Entry 4LFB (X-ray diffraction, 3.01 A resolution); this record covers chains A and D of the 21 polymer chains in the assembly.

Chain A:
Molecule: 16S rRNA
From: Thermus thermophilus
Sequence (1522 nucleotides; numbered 0 to 1544 plus 19 insertion-coded residues; 42 numbers in that range are skipped by the numbering (no residue carries them; nothing is unmodelled there); the number before each row is that of its first residue; a row labelled like 190A-190L holds insertion residues (190A, then the next letters in order); numbering starts at 0):
     0 UUUGUUGGAG AGUUUGAUCC UGGCUCAGGG UGAACGCUGG CGGCGUGCCU AAGACAUGCA
    60 AGUCGUGCGG G
    73 CCGCGGGGUU UU
    88 ACUCCG
    95 UGGUC
   101 AGCGGCGGAC GGGUGAGUAA CGCGUGGGU
  129A G
   130 ACCUACCCGG AAGAGGGGGA CAACCCGGGG AAACUCGGGC UAAUCCCCCA UGUGGACCCG
   190 C
190A-190L CCCUUGGGGUGU
   191 GUCCAAAGGG CUUU
   216 GCCCGCUUCC GGAUGGGCCC GCGUCCCAUC AGCUAGUUGG UGGGGUAAUG GCCCACCAAG
   276 GCGACGACGG GUAGCCGGUC UGAGAGGAUG GCCGGCCACA GGGGCACUGA GACACGGGCC
   336 CCACUCCUAC GGGAGGCAGC AGUUAGGAAU CUUCCGCAAU GGGCGCAAGC CUGACGGAGC
   396 GACGCCGCUU GGAGGAAGAA GCCCUUCGGG GUGUAAACUC CUGAA
   442 CCCGGGACGA AACCCCCGAC GA
   474 GGGGACUGAC GGUACCGGG
   494 GUAAUAGCGC CGGCCAACUC CGUGCCAGCA GCCGCGGUAA UACGGAGGGC GCGAGCGUUA
   554 CCCGGAUUCA CUGGGCGUAA AGGGCGUGUA GGCGGCCUGG GGCGUCCCAU GUGAAAGACC
   614 ACGGCUCAAC CGUGGGGGAG CGUGGGAUAC GCUCAGGCUA GACGGUGGGA GAGGGUGGUG
   674 GAAUUCCCGG AGUAGCGGUG AAAUGCGCAG AUACCGGGAG GAACGCCGAU GGCGAAGGCA
   734 GCCACCUGGU CCACCCGUGA CGCUGAGGCG CGAAAGCGUG GGGAGCAAAC CGGAUUAGAU
   794 ACCCGGGUAG UCCACGCCCU AAACGAUGCG CGCUAGGUCU CUGGGUCU
   848 CCUGGGGGCC GAAGCUAACG CGUUAAGCGC GCCGCCUGGG GAGUACGGCC GCAAGGCUGA
   908 AACUCAAAGG AAUUGACGGG GGCCCGCACA AGCGGUGGAG CAUGUGGUUU AAUUCGAAGX
   968 AACGCGAAGA ACCUUACCAG GCCUUGACAU GCUAGG
 1003A G
  1004 AACCCGGGUG AAAGCCUGGG GUGCCCC
1030A-1030D GCGA
  1031 GGGGAGCCCU AGCACAGGUG CUGCAUGGCC GUCGUCAGCU CGUGCCGUGA GGUGUUGGGU
  1091 UAAGUCCCGC AACGAGCGCA ACCCCCGCCG UUAGUUGCCA GCGGUUCGGC CGGGCACUCU
  1151 AACGGGACUG CCCGCGAAA
  1171 GCGGGAGGAA GGAGGGGACG ACGUCUGGUC AGCAUGGCCC UUACGGCCUG GGCGACACAC
  1231 GUGCUACAAU GCCCACUACA AAGCGAUGCC ACCCGGCAAC GGGGAGCUAA UCGCAAAAAG
  1291 GUGGGCCCAG UUCGGAUUGG GGUCUGCAAC CCGACCCCAU GAAGCCGGAA UCGCUAGUAA
  1351 UCGCGGAUCA G
 1361A C
  1362 CAUGCCGCGG UGAAUACGUU CCCGGGCCUU GUACACACXG CCXGUXACGC CAUGGGAGCG
  1422 GGCUCUACCC GAAGUCGCCG GG
  1446 AGCCUACGGG
  1459 CAGGCGCCGA GGGUAGGGCC CGUGACUGGG GCGAAGUCGU AACAAGGUAG CUGUACCGGA
  1519 AGGUGCGGCU GGAUCCACUC CUUUCU
Disordered / not traced: 0-4, 1534-1538
Construct notes: conflict C1534 (A2157 in M26923.1), A1535 (C2158 in M26923.1)
Modified positions: PSU (pseudouridine-5'-monophosphate) at position 516, 7MG (7N-methyl-8-hydroguanosine-5'-monophosphate) at position 527, M2G (N2-dimethylguanosine-5'-monophosphate) at position 966, 5MC (5-methylcytidine-5'-monophosphate) at position 967, 2MG (2N-methylguanosine-5'-monophosphate) at position 1207, 5MC (5-methylcytidine-5'-monophosphate) at position 1400, 4OC (4n,o2'-methylcytidine-5'-monophosphate) at position 1402, 5MC (5-methylcytidine-5'-monophosphate) at position 1404, 5MC (5-methylcytidine-5'-monophosphate) at position 1407, UR3 (3-methyluridine-5'-monophoshate) at position 1498, MA6 (6N-dimethyladenosine-5'-monophoshate) at position 1518, MA6 (6N-dimethyladenosine-5'-monophoshate) at position 1519, PSU (pseudouridine-5'-monophosphate) at position 1540, PSU (pseudouridine-5'-monophosphate) at position 1541
Metal / ion sites: Mg2+ site 1 near G9 (its only coordinating residue here); Mg2+ site 2: U12, G22; Mg2+ site 3: U12, C526, A914; K+ site 1 near U14 (its only coordinating residue here); Mg2+ site 4 near G21 (its only coordinating residue here); Mg2+ site 5 near G29 (its only coordinating residue here); Mg2+ site 6: G46, G394 (together with neomycin); Mg2+ site 7 near C48 (its only coordinating residue here); Mg2+ site 8 near A53 (its only coordinating residue here); Mg2+ site 9: G61, U62, G105; Mg2+ site 10: G70, U98; Mg2+ site 11 near U83 (its only coordinating residue here); 86 more Mg2+ sites not listed; 8 more K+ sites not listed
Residues lining bound ligands:
  - neomycin (NMY), molecule 1: U45, G46, G112, G113, C307, C308, G309, C355, A356, A389, C390, G391, G392, A393
  - neomycin (NMY), molecule 2: C58, A59, G371, C372, C386, U387, G388
  - neomycin (NMY), molecule 3: G1405, U1406, 5MC_1407, A1408, C1409, G1489, C1490, G1491, A1492, A1493, G1494, U1495, C1496

Chain D:
Protein: ribosomal protein S4
From: Thermus thermophilus
UniProt: P80373 (RS4_THET8); residue numbers follow UniProt; this construct covers 1-209
Sequence (209 residues; row label = number of the first residue in the row):
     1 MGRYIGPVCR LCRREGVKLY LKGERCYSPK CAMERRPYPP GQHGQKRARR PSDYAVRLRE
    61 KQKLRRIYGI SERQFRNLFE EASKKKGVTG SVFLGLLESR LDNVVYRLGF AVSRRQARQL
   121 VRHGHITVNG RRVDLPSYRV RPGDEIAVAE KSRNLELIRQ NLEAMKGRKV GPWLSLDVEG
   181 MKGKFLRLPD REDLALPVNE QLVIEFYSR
Disordered / not traced: 1
Metal / ion sites: Zn2+: Cys9, Cys12, Cys26, Cys31; Mg2+: Lys85, Gly87, Thr89
Curated features (UniProtKB/Swiss-Prot):
  - binding site (Zn(2+)): Cys9, Cys12, Cys26, Cys31

How chain A and chain D interact:
Pairs across the interface - 115 pairs, chain A then chain D:
  A8(A) - Glu205(D)  hydrogen bond to the base
  A8(A) - Ser208(D)  hydrogen bond to the base
  A8(A) - Arg209(D)  base contact
  A26(A) - Arg209(D)  sugar contact
  C400(A) - Arg73(D)  salt bridge to the phosphate
  C401(A) - Arg73(D)  salt bridge to the phosphate
  C401(A) - Asn77(D)  hydrogen bond to the phosphate
  G402(A) - Gln74(D)  hydrogen bond to the phosphate
  G402(A) - Leu135(D)  sugar contact
  G402(A) - Ser137(D)  phosphate contact
  C403(A) - Gln74(D)  hydrogen bond to the phosphate
  C403(A) - Arg122(D)  hydrogen bond to the sugar
  C403(A) - Pro136(D)  phosphate contact
  C403(A) - Ser137(D)  hydrogen bond to the phosphate
  U404(A) - Gly2(D)  base contact
  U404(A) - Arg118(D)  salt bridge to the phosphate
  U404(A) - Arg122(D)  phosphate contact
  U405(A) - Gly2(D)  base contact
  U405(A) - Arg3(D)  salt bridge to the phosphate
  U405(A) - Ile5(D)  phosphate contact
  G406(A) - Arg3(D)  phosphate contact
  G406(A) - Ile5(D)  sugar contact
  G406(A) - Gln119(D)  hydrogen bond to the sugar
  G407(A) - Arg3(D)  salt bridge to the phosphate
  G407(A) - Ser113(D)  phosphate contact
  G407(A) - Arg115(D)  salt bridge to the phosphate
  G407(A) - Gln116(D)  hydrogen bond to the sugar
  G407(A) - Gln119(D)  sugar contact
  A408(A) - Leu21(D)  phosphate contact
  A408(A) - Lys22(D)  phosphate contact
  A408(A) - Ser113(D)  hydrogen bond to the phosphate
  A408(A) - Gln116(D)  sugar contact
  G409(A) - Lys22(D)  phosphate contact
  G409(A) - Glu24(D)  phosphate contact
  G409(A) - Arg25(D)  phosphate contact
  G410(A) - Arg25(D)  salt bridge to the phosphate
  G410(A) - Lys30(D)  salt bridge to the phosphate
  A411(A) - Arg25(D)  salt bridge to the phosphate
  A411(A) - Lys30(D)  salt bridge to the phosphate
  A412(A) - Arg35(D)  hydrogen bond to the sugar
  G413(A) - Arg35(D)  hydrogen bond to the base
  G413(A) - Arg36(D)  base contact
  G425(A) - Gln45(D)  phosphate contact
  G426(A) - Arg36(D)  salt bridge to the phosphate
  G426(A) - Tyr38(D)  hydrogen bond to the phosphate
  G426(A) - Gly41(D)  hydrogen bond to the phosphate
  G426(A) - Gln42(D)  hydrogen bond to the sugar
  U427(A) - Arg13(D)  salt bridge to the phosphate
  U427(A) - Arg36(D)  salt bridge to the phosphate
  U427(A) - Pro40(D)  phosphate contact
  U427(A) - Gly41(D)  hydrogen bond to the phosphate
  G428(A) - Pro7(D)  phosphate contact
  G428(A) - Arg10(D)  salt bridge to the phosphate
  G428(A) - Arg13(D)  phosphate contact
  G428(A) - Arg36(D)  hydrogen bond to the sugar
  U429(A) - Arg13(D)  salt bridge to the phosphate
  U429(A) - Lys22(D)  phosphate contact
  U429(A) - Arg25(D)  sugar contact
  U429(A) - Ala32(D)  phosphate contact
  U429(A) - Arg36(D)  salt bridge to the phosphate
  A430(A) - Pro7(D)  phosphate contact
  A430(A) - Val8(D)  hydrogen bond to the phosphate
  A430(A) - Cys9(D)  hydrogen bond to the phosphate
  A430(A) - Lys22(D)  salt bridge to the phosphate
  C436(A) - Glu156(D)  sugar contact
  U437(A) - Gln119(D)  base contact
  U437(A) - His123(D)  hydrogen bond to the sugar
  U437(A) - His125(D)  hydrogen bond to the phosphate
  U437(A) - Leu155(D)  phosphate contact
  G438(A) - His123(D)  sugar contact
  G438(A) - His125(D)  salt bridge to the phosphate
  C489(A) - Arg132(D)  salt bridge to the phosphate
  G490(A) - Arg132(D)  salt bridge to the phosphate
  A496(A) - Gln119(D)  base contact
  A496(A) - His123(D)  base contact
  C508(A) - Arg209(D)  salt bridge to the phosphate
  A509(A) - Ser52(D)  hydrogen bond to the phosphate
  A509(A) - Tyr54(D)  sugar contact
  A509(A) - Ala55(D)  sugar contact
  A509(A) - Leu58(D)  sugar contact
  C511(A) - His43(D)  hydrogen bond to the base
  U512(A) - Gln42(D)  hydrogen bond to the sugar
  U512(A) - His43(D)  salt bridge to the phosphate
  U512(A) - Lys46(D)  salt bridge to the phosphate
  U512(A) - Arg49(D)  salt bridge to the phosphate
  G540(A) - Gln42(D)  base contact
  G541(A) - Gly41(D)  sugar contact
  G541(A) - Gln42(D)  hydrogen bond to the sugar
  G542(A) - Arg10(D)  salt bridge to the phosphate
  G542(A) - Arg14(D)  hydrogen bond to the phosphate
  G542(A) - Pro40(D)  phosphate contact
  G542(A) - Gly41(D)  sugar contact
  C543(A) - Arg10(D)  salt bridge to the phosphate
  C543(A) - Arg14(D)  salt bridge to the phosphate
  C543(A) - Arg59(D)  phosphate contact
  G544(A) - Arg59(D)  salt bridge to the phosphate
  G544(A) - Gln62(D)  hydrogen bond to the phosphate
  G544(A) - Arg66(D)  salt bridge to the phosphate
  C545(A) - Lys61(D)  salt bridge to the phosphate
  C545(A) - Gln62(D)  hydrogen bond to the phosphate
  C545(A) - Arg65(D)  salt bridge to the phosphate
  C545(A) - Glu72(D)  sugar contact
  G546(A) - Tyr4(D)  base contact
  G546(A) - Ser71(D)  phosphate contact
  G546(A) - Glu72(D)  hydrogen bond to the phosphate
  G546(A) - Arg73(D)  hydrogen bond to the phosphate
  A547(A) - Gly2(D)  hydrogen bond to the phosphate
  A614(A) - Lys85(D)  salt bridge to the phosphate
  G616(A) - Arg141(D)  salt bridge to the phosphate
  U619(A) - Arg132(D)  base contact
  U619(A) - Val133(D)  base contact
  U619(A) - Asp134(D)  hydrogen bond to the base
  U619(A) - Leu135(D)  base contact
  C620(A) - Leu135(D)  base contact
  C620(A) - Tyr138(D)  sugar contact
Other interface residues (no listed pair), chain A (49 interface residues in all): G28, C418, C419, A439, G491
Other interface residues (no listed pair), chain D (67 interface residues in all): Glu34, Arg76, Lys151, Leu157, Phe206

Summary:
49 residues of chain A and 67 residues of chain D are in contact; the contacts include 32 hydrogen bonds and
33 salt bridges. Polar contacts include A8(A)-Glu205(D), A8(A)-Ser208(D) and G413(A)-Arg35(D). Chain A binds 3
copies of neomycin.
Chain A is 16S rRNA and chain D is ribosomal protein S4, both from Thermus thermophilus; the structure,
Crystal Structure of 30S ribosomal subunit from Thermus thermophilus, was determined by X-ray diffraction.
